Entry 6ULQ (X-ray diffraction, 2.70 A resolution); this record covers chains A and D.

Chain A:
Protein: Bromodomain-containing protein 2
Source organism: Homo sapiens
Notes: fragment: first bromodomain
UniProtKB: H0Y6K2 (H0Y6K2_HUMAN); residues 65-194 here correspond to UniProt positions 71-200 (UniProt number = residue number + 6)
Amino-acid sequence (136 residues; numbered 59 to 194; the number before each row is that of its first residue):
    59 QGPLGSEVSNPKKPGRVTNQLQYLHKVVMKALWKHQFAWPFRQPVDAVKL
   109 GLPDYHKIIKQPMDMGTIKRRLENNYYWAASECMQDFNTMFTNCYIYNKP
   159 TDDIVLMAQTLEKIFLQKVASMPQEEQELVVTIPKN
Not modelled in the structure: 59-64, 191-194
Differences from the reference sequence: expression tag (59-64)

Chain D:
Protein: Cyclic peptide 4.2_3
Amino-acid sequence (18 residues; each row starts with the number of its first residue; numbering starts at 0):
     0 XWKGYLCLRKRIQRTYNX
Not modelled in the structure: 16-17
Covalent attachments: covalent link ACE_0-Cys6
Modified positions: ACE (acetyl group) at position 0, NH2 (amino group) at position 17; Lys2, Lys9 (N(6)-acetyllysine; ALY)

Chain A / chain D interface:
Contacting residue pairs (25; chain A residue first):
  Trp97(A) with ACE_0(D); Cys6(D); Lys9(D); Arg10(D)
  Pro98(A) with Lys9(D)
  Gln101(A) with Arg13(D)
  Val103(A) with Lys9(D)
  Lys107(A) with Arg8(D), hydrogen bond (backbone-side chain); Gln12(D)
  Leu108(A) with Tyr4(D), hydrogen bond (backbone-side chain); Leu5(D), hydrophobic; Arg8(D); Lys9(D)
  Gly109(A) with Tyr4(D); Arg8(D)
  Leu110(A) with Leu5(D), hydrophobic
  Asn156(A) with Leu5(D)
  Asp161(A) with ACE_0(D); Trp1(D), hydrogen bond (side chain-backbone); Lys2(D), hydrogen bond (side chain-backbone); Gly3(D), hydrogen bond (side chain-backbone); Cys6(D)
  Ile162(A) with Lys9(D)
  Met165(A) with ACE_0(D); Trp1(D), hydrophobic
Interface residues without a listed pair, chain A (15 interface residues in all): Phe99, Cys152, Leu164

Overview:
Chain A and chain D form an interface of 15 and 12 residues respectively; the contacts include 5 hydrogen
bonds. Among the polar pairs are Lys107(A)-Arg8(D), Leu108(A)-Tyr4(D) and Asp161(A)-Trp1(D).
Here chain A is Bromodomain-containing protein 2 (Homo sapiens) and chain D is Cyclic peptide 4.2_3. Entry
6ULQ (BRD2-BD1 in complex with the cyclic peptide 4.2_3) was determined by X-ray diffraction (same publication
as 6U4A, 6U61, 6U6K, 6U6L, 6U71, 6U72 and 8 further entries).
